2ZSW - chains A and M of the 3 polymer chains in the assembly; structure by X-ray diffraction, 2.80 A resolution.

# Chain A
Protein: H-2 class I histocompatibility antigen, K-B alpha chain
Organism: Mus musculus
Notes: fragment: extracellular domain
UniProt: P01901 (HA1B_MOUSE); residues 1-278 here correspond to UniProt positions 22-299 (UniProt number = residue number + 21)
Amino-acid sequence (278 residues; numbered 1 to 278; the number before each row is that of its first residue):
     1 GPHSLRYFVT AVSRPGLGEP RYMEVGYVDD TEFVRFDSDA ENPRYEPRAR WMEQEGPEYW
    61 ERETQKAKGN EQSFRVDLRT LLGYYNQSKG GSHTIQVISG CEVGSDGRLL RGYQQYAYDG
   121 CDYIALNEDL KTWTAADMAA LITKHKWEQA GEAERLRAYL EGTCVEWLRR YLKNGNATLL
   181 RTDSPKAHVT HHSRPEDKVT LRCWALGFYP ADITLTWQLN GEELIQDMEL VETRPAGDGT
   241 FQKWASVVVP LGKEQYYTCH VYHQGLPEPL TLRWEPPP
Unresolved in the structure: 278
Curated features (UniProtKB/Swiss-Prot):
  - region: E275 to P278 (Connecting peptide)
  - glycosylation (N-linked (GlcNAc...) asparagine): N86, N176
Disulfide bonds: C101-C164, C203-C259
What the authors report for this chain:
  - contacts within the chain: E152-R155 (salt bridge)
  - conformationally variable residues (helix shift, side-chain flip): S99, Q114, G151 to E154

# Chain M
Protein: 8-mer peptide from spike glycoprotein
Amino-acid sequence (8 residues; numbered 1 to 8; the number before each row is that of its first residue):
     1 RAYIFANI
Modified / non-standard residues: A2 (alpha-aminobutyric acid; ABA)
What the authors report for this chain:
  - contacts within the chain: Y3-F5
  - conformationally variable residues (side-chain flip): Y3

# Interface between chain A and chain M
Residue-residue contacts (45):
  Y7(A) with R1(M), hydrogen bond (side chain-backbone); A2(M)
  E24(A) with A2(M)
  Y45(A) with A2(M)
  E63(A) with R1(M), salt bridge; A2(M)
  K66(A) with R1(M); A2(M), hydrogen bond (side chain-backbone); I4(M)
  N70(A) with Y3(M), hydrogen bond (side chain-backbone); I4(M); F5(M), hydrogen bond (side chain-backbone)
  S73(A) with F5(M); N7(M), hydrogen bond
  V76(A) with N7(M)
  D77(A) with A6(M); N7(M), hydrogen bond; I8(M), hydrogen bond (side chain-backbone)
  T80(A) with I8(M)
  Y84(A) with I8(M), hydrogen bond (side chain-backbone)
  V97(A) with F5(M), hydrophobic
  S99(A) with Y3(M); F5(M)
  Q114(A) with Y3(M); F5(M)
  Y116(A) with F5(M); A6(M); I8(M), hydrophobic
  Y123(A) with I8(M)
  T143(A) with I8(M), hydrogen bond (side chain-backbone)
  W147(A) with A6(M); N7(M), hydrogen bond (side chain-backbone); I8(M), hydrophobic
  E152(A) with Y3(M), hydrogen bond; A6(M)
  R155(A) with Y3(M), hydrogen bond; I4(M), hydrogen bond (side chain-backbone); F5(M); A6(M)
  L156(A) with Y3(M), hydrogen bond (backbone-side chain)
  Y159(A) with R1(M), hydrogen bond (side chain-backbone); A2(M); Y3(M), hydrogen bond (side chain-backbone)
  W167(A) with R1(M)
  Y171(A) with R1(M), hydrogen bond (side chain-backbone)
Other interface residues (no listed pair), chain A (29 interface residues in all): L5, V9, F74, L81, T163
From the paper, about this interface:
  - pairs named by the authors: E152(A)-Y3(M) (hydrogen bond), R155(A)-I4(M) (hydrogen bond), Y3(M)-Q114(A), Y3(M)-R155(A), Y3(M)-L156(A), Y3(M)-Y159(A)

# Summary
29 residues of chain A face 8 of chain M across their interface, with 17 hydrogen bonds and 1 salt bridge.
Among the polar pairs are E63(A)-R1(M), Y7(A)-R1(M) and K66(A)-A2(M). The paper describes hydrogen bonds
between E152(A) and Y3(M) and R155(A) and I4(M); contacts between Y3(M) and Q114(A), Y3(M) and R155(A) and
Y3(M) and L156(A) among others. From the paper: conformational variability at S99(A), Q114(A) and Y3(M) among
others; contacts within the chain involving E152(A), R155(A) and Y3(M) among others.
Here chain A is H-2 class I histocompatibility antigen, K-B alpha chain (Mus musculus) and chain M is an 8-mer
peptide from spike glycoprotein. Entry 2ZSW (Crystal structure of H-2Kb in complex with the Q600Y variant of
JHMV epitope S598) was determined by X-ray diffraction together with 2ZSV from the same study.
